PDB entry 5IKR | X-ray diffraction, 2.34 A resolution | chains A and B

[Chain A (and B)]
Protein: Prostaglandin G/H synthase 2
From: Homo sapiens
Notes: EC 1.14.99.1; chain B of this document is another copy of the same molecule, construct and numbering; everything in this record applies to it too
UniProtKB: P35354 (PGH2_HUMAN); the construct lacks a stretch of the UniProt sequence, so the offset changes along the chain: 34-105 = UniProt 19-90; 106-583 = UniProt 92-569
Sequence (551 residues; each row starts with the number of its first residue):
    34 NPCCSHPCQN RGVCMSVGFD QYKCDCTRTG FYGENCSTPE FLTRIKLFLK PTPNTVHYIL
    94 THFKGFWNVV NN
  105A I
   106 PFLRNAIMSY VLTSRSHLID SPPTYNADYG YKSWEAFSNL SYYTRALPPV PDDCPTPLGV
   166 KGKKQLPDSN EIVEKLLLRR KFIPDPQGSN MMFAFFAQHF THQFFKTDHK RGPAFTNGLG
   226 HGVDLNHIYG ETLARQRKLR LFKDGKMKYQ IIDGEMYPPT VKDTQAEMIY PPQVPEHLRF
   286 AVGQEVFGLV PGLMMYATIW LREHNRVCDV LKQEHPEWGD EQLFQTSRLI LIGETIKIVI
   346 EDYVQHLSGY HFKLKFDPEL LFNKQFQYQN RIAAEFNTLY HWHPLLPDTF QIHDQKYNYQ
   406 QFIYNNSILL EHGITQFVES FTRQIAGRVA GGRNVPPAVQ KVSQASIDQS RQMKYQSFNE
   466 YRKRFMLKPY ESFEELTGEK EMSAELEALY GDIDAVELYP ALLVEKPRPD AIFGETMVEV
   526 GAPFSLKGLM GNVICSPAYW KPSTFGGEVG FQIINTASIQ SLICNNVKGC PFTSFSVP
Cystine bridges: Cys-36/Cys-47, Cys-37/Cys-159, Cys-41/Cys-57, Cys-59/Cys-69, Cys-569/Cys-575
Covalently attached groups: glycan linked to Asn-144; N-acetylglucosamine (NAG) linked to Asn-410
Bound ions: protoporphyrin IX containing co Co near His-388 (its only coordinating residue here)
Small-molecule neighbours:
  - protoporphyrin IX containing co (COH): Tyr-148, Ala-199, Phe-200, Ala-202, Gln-203, His-207, Phe-210, Lys-211, Thr-212, His-214, Leu-294, Val-295, Asn-382, Tyr-385, His-386, Trp-387, His-388, Leu-390, Leu-391, Ile-408, Val-444, Val-447, Ala-450, Gln-454
  - mefenamic acid (ID8; 2-[(2,3-dimethylphenyl)amino]benzoic acid): Val-116, Arg-120, Tyr-348, Val-349, Leu-352, Ser-353, Tyr-355, Leu-384, Tyr-385, Trp-387, Met-522, Val-523, Gly-526, Ala-527, Ser-530, Leu-531
Curated features (UniProtKB/Swiss-Prot):
  - active site: His-207 (Proton acceptor), Tyr-385 (For cyclooxygenase activity)
  - binding site (substrate): Arg-120, Tyr-355
  - binding site (heme b): His-388
  - site: Ser-530 (Aspirin-acetylated serine)
  - modified residue: Cys-540 (S-nitrosocysteine), Ser-579 (O-acetylserine)
  - glycosylation (N-linked (GlcNAc...) asparagine): Asn-68, Asn-144, Asn-410
From the paper describing this entry:
  - binding site for mefenamic acid: Tyr-385, Ser-530
  - catalytic residues: Tyr-385 (citing earlier work)
  - mutagenesis - Y385F (Tm change 7 degC): decreased stability in response to mefenamic acid
  - mutagenesis - S530A: unchanged stability in response to mefenamic acid
  - mutagenesis - Y385F/S530A: decreased binding to mefenamic acid
  - mutagenesis - Y385F/S530A (Tm change 14 degC): decreased stability
  - mutagenesis - Y385F/S530A: abolished stability in response to diclofenac

[Interface between chain A and chain B]
Pairs across the interface (100; chain A residue first):
  Val-46(A) / Ser-548(B)
  Met-48(A) / His-320(B)
  Met-48(A) / Gly-551(B)
  Met-48(A) / Gly-552(B)
  Ser-49(A) / His-320(B)  hydrogen bond (backbone-side chain)
  Ser-49(A) / Glu-322(B)  hydrogen bond
  Ser-49(A) / Trp-323(B)  hydrogen bond
  Val-50(A) / Glu-322(B)
  Gly-51(A) / Glu-322(B)  hydrogen bond (backbone-side chain)
  Phe-52(A) / Pro-321(B)
  Phe-52(A) / Glu-322(B)
  Asp-58(A) / Lys-546(B)
  Asp-58(A) / Pro-547(B)
  Asp-58(A) / Ser-548(B)  hydrogen bond
  Thr-60(A) / Lys-546(B)
  Thr-60(A) / Pro-547(B)
  Arg-61(A) / Phe-367(B)
  Arg-61(A) / Pro-542(B)  hydrogen bond (side chain-backbone)
  Arg-61(A) / Trp-545(B)  hydrogen bond (side chain-backbone)
  Pro-127(A) / Tyr-373(B)
  Pro-127(A) / Val-538(B)  hydrophobic
  Pro-127(A) / Ser-541(B)
  Pro-128(A) / Tyr-544(B)  hydrogen bond (backbone-side chain)
  Thr-129(A) / Tyr-544(B)
  Tyr-134(A) / Glu-326(B)  hydrogen bond
  Tyr-134(A) / Gln-330(B)  hydrogen bond
  Tyr-136(A) / Glu-326(B)
  Tyr-136(A) / Gln-327(B)  hydrogen bond (side chain-backbone)
  Lys-137(A) / Leu-334(B)
  Lys-137(A) / Ala-543(B)
  Lys-137(A) / Tyr-544(B)
  Ser-138(A) / Gln-330(B)
  Trp-139(A) / Asp-229(B)
  Trp-139(A) / Gln-330(B)
  Trp-139(A) / Arg-333(B)
  Trp-139(A) / Leu-334(B)
  Trp-139(A) / Ile-337(B)  hydrophobic
  Trp-139(A) / Asn-537(B)
  Trp-139(A) / Val-538(B)  hydrophobic
  Glu-140(A) / Gln-330(B)
  Phe-142(A) / Val-538(B)  hydrophobic
  Phe-142(A) / Tyr-544(B)
  Asp-229(A) / Trp-139(B)
  His-320(A) / Met-48(B)
  His-320(A) / Ser-49(B)  hydrogen bond (side chain-backbone)
  Pro-321(A) / Phe-52(B)
  Glu-322(A) / Ser-49(B)  hydrogen bond
  Glu-322(A) / Val-50(B)
  Glu-322(A) / Gly-51(B)  hydrogen bond (side chain-backbone)
  Glu-322(A) / Phe-52(B)
  Trp-323(A) / Ser-49(B)  hydrogen bond
  Glu-326(A) / Tyr-134(B)  hydrogen bond
  Glu-326(A) / Tyr-136(B)
  Gln-327(A) / Tyr-136(B)  hydrogen bond (backbone-side chain)
  Gln-330(A) / Tyr-134(B)
  Gln-330(A) / Tyr-136(B)
  Gln-330(A) / Ser-138(B)
  Gln-330(A) / Trp-139(B)
  Gln-330(A) / Glu-140(B)
  Arg-333(A) / Trp-139(B)
  Leu-334(A) / Lys-137(B)
  Ile-337(A) / Trp-139(B)  hydrophobic
  Phe-367(A) / Arg-61(B)
  Phe-367(A) / Gln-370(B)  hydrogen bond (backbone-side chain)
  Asn-368(A) / Gln-370(B)
  Lys-369(A) / Gln-370(B)  hydrogen bond (backbone-side chain)
  Gln-370(A) / Phe-367(B)  hydrogen bond (side chain-backbone)
  Gln-370(A) / Asn-368(B)
  Gln-370(A) / Lys-369(B)  hydrogen bond (side chain-backbone)
  Phe-371(A) / Gln-372(B)  hydrogen bond (backbone-side chain)
  Gln-372(A) / Phe-371(B)  hydrogen bond (side chain-backbone)
  Gln-372(A) / Gln-372(B)
  Gln-372(A) / Tyr-373(B)  hydrogen bond (side chain-backbone)
  Tyr-373(A) / Pro-127(B)
  Tyr-373(A) / Gln-372(B)  hydrogen bond (backbone-side chain)
  Tyr-373(A) / Gln-374(B)  hydrogen bond (backbone-side chain)
  Gln-374(A) / Tyr-373(B)  hydrogen bond (side chain-backbone)
  Gln-374(A) / Gln-374(B)
  Asn-537(A) / Trp-139(B)
  Val-538(A) / Pro-127(B)  hydrophobic
  Val-538(A) / Trp-139(B)  hydrophobic
  Val-538(A) / Phe-142(B)  hydrophobic
  Pro-542(A) / Arg-61(B)  hydrogen bond (backbone-side chain)
  Ala-543(A) / Asp-125(B)
  Ala-543(A) / Lys-137(B)
  Tyr-544(A) / Pro-128(B)  hydrogen bond (side chain-backbone)
  Tyr-544(A) / Thr-129(B)
  Tyr-544(A) / Lys-137(B)
  Tyr-544(A) / Phe-142(B)
  Trp-545(A) / Arg-61(B)  hydrogen bond (backbone-side chain)
  Lys-546(A) / Asp-58(B)
  Lys-546(A) / Thr-60(B)
  Lys-546(A) / Arg-61(B)
  Pro-547(A) / Asp-58(B)
  Pro-547(A) / Thr-60(B)
  Ser-548(A) / Val-46(B)
  Ser-548(A) / Asp-58(B)  hydrogen bond
  Thr-549(A) / Lys-137(B)
  Gly-551(A) / Met-48(B)
  Gly-552(A) / Met-48(B)
Also at the interface, not in a pair above, chain A (57 interface residues in all): Asp-125, Leu-145, Val-228, Leu-238, Glu-364, Leu-366, Ser-541
Also at the interface, not in a pair above, chain B (56 interface residues in all): Leu-145, Val-228, Leu-238, Leu-366, Thr-549

[Overview]
57 residues of chain A face 56 of chain B across their interface, with 31 hydrogen bonds. Among the polar
pairs are Ser-49(A)/His-320(B), Ser-49(A)/Glu-322(B) and Ser-49(A)/Trp-323(B). The paper reports the catalytic
residue Tyr-385(A); Y385F of chain A reduces stability in response to mefenamic acid; 3 substitutions were
tested in all.
Chain A and chain B are both Prostaglandin G/H synthase 2 (Homo sapiens); the structure, The Structure of
Mefenamic Acid Bound to Human Cyclooxygenase-2, was determined by X-ray diffraction, deposited together with
5IKQ, 5IKT and 5IKV.
